PDB entry 6P3S | X-ray diffraction, 4.00 A resolution | chains A and B of the 3 polymer chains in the assembly

== Chain A ==
Protein: Human Fab H5.28 heavy chain
Organism: Homo sapiens
Notes: antibody fragment or engineered binder
Chain sequence (230 residues; numbered 1 to 230; the number before each row is that of its first residue):
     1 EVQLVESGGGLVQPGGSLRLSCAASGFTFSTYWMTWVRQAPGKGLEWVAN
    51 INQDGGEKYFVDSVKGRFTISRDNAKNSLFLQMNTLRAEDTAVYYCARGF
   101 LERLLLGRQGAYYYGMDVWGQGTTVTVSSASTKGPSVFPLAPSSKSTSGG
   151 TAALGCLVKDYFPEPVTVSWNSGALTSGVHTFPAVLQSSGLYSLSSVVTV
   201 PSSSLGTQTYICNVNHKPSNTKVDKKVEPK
Disordered / not traced: 1, 144-147
Disulfide bonds: C22-C96, C156-C212

== Chain B ==
Protein: Human Fab H5.28 light chain
Organism: Homo sapiens
Notes: antibody fragment or engineered binder
Chain sequence (215 residues; each row starts with the number of its first residue):
     1 DIQMTQSPSSLSASVGDRVSMTCRASQIISSSLNWYQQKPGKAPKLLIYA
    51 ASNLQSGVPSRFSGSGSGTDFTLTISSLQPEDFATYYCQQSYSTPPELTF
   101 GGGTKVEIKRTVAAPSVFIFPPSDEQLKSGTASVVCLLNNFYPREAKVQW
   151 KVDNALQSGNSQESVTEQDSKDSTYSLSSTLTLSKADYEKHKVYACEVTH
   201 QGLSSPVTKSFNRGE
Disulfide bonds: C23-C88, C136-C196

== Interface between chain A and chain B ==
Contacting residue pairs (63; chain A residue first):
  Q39(A) - Q38(B)  hydrogen bond
  Q39(A) - Y87(B)
  K43(A) - Y87(B)
  G44(A) - Y87(B)
  L45(A) - Q38(B)
  L45(A) - P44(B)  hydrophobic
  L45(A) - Y87(B)  hydrophobic
  L45(A) - F100(B)
  W47(A) - P96(B)
  W47(A) - E97(B)
  W47(A) - L98(B)  hydrophobic
  N50(A) - T94(B)
  Y59(A) - P95(B)
  Y59(A) - P96(B)
  Y95(A) - Q38(B)
  Y95(A) - K42(B)  hydrogen bond (side chain-backbone)
  Y95(A) - A43(B)  hydrophobic
  Y95(A) - P44(B)
  L101(A) - T94(B)
  E102(A) - Y49(B)
  A111(A) - Y92(B)  hydrophobic
  Y112(A) - S32(B)
  Y112(A) - S91(B)
  Y112(A) - T94(B)
  Y113(A) - S31(B)
  Y113(A) - S32(B)
  Y113(A) - Y49(B)
  Y113(A) - A50(B)  hydrophobic
  Y114(A) - N34(B)  hydrogen bond (backbone-side chain)
  Y114(A) - Y49(B)
  Y114(A) - S91(B)
  Y114(A) - T94(B)
  Y114(A) - L98(B)  hydrophobic
  G115(A) - N34(B)
  G115(A) - Y49(B)
  M116(A) - Y36(B)  hydrogen bond (backbone-side chain)
  M116(A) - L46(B)
  M116(A) - L98(B)  hydrophobic
  D117(A) - L46(B)
  W119(A) - Y36(B)
  W119(A) - P44(B)
  G120(A) - A43(B)
  F138(A) - Q126(B)
  P139(A) - S123(B)
  L140(A) - F120(B)  hydrophobic
  A141(A) - F120(B)
  S148(A) - F118(B)
  T151(A) - F118(B)
  A153(A) - F120(B)
  L154(A) - F120(B)  hydrophobic
  H180(A) - N139(B)  hydrogen bond
  H180(A) - N140(B)  hydrogen bond
  H180(A) - S176(B)  hydrogen bond
  F182(A) - S164(B)
  F182(A) - T166(B)
  F182(A) - S176(B)
  F182(A) - L177(B)
  F182(A) - S178(B)
  P183(A) - S164(B)  hydrogen bond (backbone-side chain)
  P183(A) - V165(B)
  V185(A) - S164(B)
  S195(A) - S178(B)
  T199(A) - N139(B)
Interface residues without a listed pair, chain A (39 interface residues in all): V37, F60, Q109, G155, T181, Q187
Interface residues without a listed pair, chain B (39 interface residues in all): S30, P121, S129, L138, Q162, T182, K209

== In short ==
The chain A/chain B interface involves 39 residues from each chain; the contacts include 8 hydrogen bonds.
Polar contacts include Q39(A)-Q38(B), Y95(A)-K42(B) and Y114(A)-N34(B).
Here chain A is Human Fab H5.28 heavy chain and chain B is Human Fab H5.28 light chain, both from Homo
sapiens. Entry 6P3S (Crystal structure of human Fab H5.28 in complex with influenza A H5N1 Vietnam
hemagglutinin head domain) was determined by X-ray diffraction.
